7R7U - chains A and F of the 6 polymer chains in the assembly; structure by electron microscopy, 4.30 A resolution (low resolution: residue-level contacts below are approximate; hydrogen-bond / salt-bridge calls are withheld).

== Chain A (and F) ==
Protein: Transitional endoplasmic reticulum ATPase
Source organism: Homo sapiens
Notes: EC 3.6.4.6; chain F of this document is another copy of the same molecule, construct and numbering; everything in this record applies to it too
UniProtKB: P55072 (TERA_HUMAN); residue numbers follow UniProt; this construct covers 1-806
Chain sequence (806 residues; numbered 1 to 806; the number before each row is that of its first residue):
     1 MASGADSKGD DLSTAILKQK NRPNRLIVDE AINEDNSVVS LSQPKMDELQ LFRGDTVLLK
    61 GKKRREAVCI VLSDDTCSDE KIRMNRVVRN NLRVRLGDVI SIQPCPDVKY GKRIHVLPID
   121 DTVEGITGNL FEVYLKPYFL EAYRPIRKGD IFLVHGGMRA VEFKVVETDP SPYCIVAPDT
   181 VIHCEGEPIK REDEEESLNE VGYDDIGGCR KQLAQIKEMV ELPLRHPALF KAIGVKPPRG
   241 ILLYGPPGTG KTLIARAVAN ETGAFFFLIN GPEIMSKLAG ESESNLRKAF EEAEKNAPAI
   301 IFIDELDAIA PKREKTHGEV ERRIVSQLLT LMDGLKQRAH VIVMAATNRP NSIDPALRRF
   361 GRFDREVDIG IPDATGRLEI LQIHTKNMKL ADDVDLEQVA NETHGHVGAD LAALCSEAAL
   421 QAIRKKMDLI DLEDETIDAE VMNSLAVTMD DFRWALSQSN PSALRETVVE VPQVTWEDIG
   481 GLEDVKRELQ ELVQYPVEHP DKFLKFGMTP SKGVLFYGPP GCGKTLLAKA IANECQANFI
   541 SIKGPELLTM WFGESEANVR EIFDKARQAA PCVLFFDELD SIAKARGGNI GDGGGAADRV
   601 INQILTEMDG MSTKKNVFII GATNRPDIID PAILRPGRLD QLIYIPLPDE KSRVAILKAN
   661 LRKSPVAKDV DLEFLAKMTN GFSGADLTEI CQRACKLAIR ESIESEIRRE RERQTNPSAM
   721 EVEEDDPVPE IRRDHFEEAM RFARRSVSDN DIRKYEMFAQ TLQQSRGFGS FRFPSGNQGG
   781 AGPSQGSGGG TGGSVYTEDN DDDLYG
Not modelled in the structure: 1-198, 433-438, 589-598, 714-725, 765-806 (chain F: 1-198, 433-438, 589-595, 714-725, 765-806)
Differences from the reference sequence: engineered mutation His155 (Arg in P55072)
From the paper describing this entry:
  - mutagenesis - R155H/R635A, R635A: abolished catalytic activity
  - mutagenesis - R155H/R359A: decreased catalytic activity
  - disease-associated variants - R155H: increased catalytic activity
  - mutagenesis - R155H/R635A: unchanged catalytic activity

== Interface between chain A and chain F ==
Pairs across the interface (110):
  Pro247(A) - Arg359(F)
  Pro272(A) - Ser326(F)
  Pro272(A) - Leu329(F)
  Pro272(A) - Thr330(F)
  Glu273(A) - Thr330(F)
  Met275(A) - Arg322(F)
  Met275(A) - Arg323(F)
  Met275(A) - Ser326(F)
  Ser276(A) - Ser326(F)
  Ser276(A) - Gln327(F)
  Ser276(A) - Thr330(F)
  Lys277(A) - Arg323(F)
  Leu278(A) - Arg323(F)
  Ala279(A) - Arg323(F)
  Asp304(A) - Arg359(F)
  Glu305(A) - Arg359(F)
  Glu305(A) - Arg362(F)
  Lys315(A) - Arg313(F)
  Val320(A) - Arg322(F)
  Glu321(A) - Arg322(F)
  Asn387(A) - Lys231(F)
  Glu402(A) - Lys614(F)
  Ser416(A) - Ile233(F)
  Ser416(A) - Val235(F)
  Ser416(A) - Pro237(F)
  Ala419(A) - Ile233(F)
  Leu420(A) - Glu218(F)
  Leu420(A) - Leu222(F)
  Leu420(A) - Ile233(F)
  Ile423(A) - Leu229(F)
  Ile423(A) - Ile233(F)
  Arg424(A) - Glu218(F)
  Lys426(A) - His226(F)
  Ile430(A) - Arg225(F)
  Asp431(A) - Arg225(F)
  Val441(A) - Leu229(F)
  Met449(A) - Leu504(F)
  Arg453(A) - Pro500(F)
  Arg453(A) - Asp501(F)
  Arg453(A) - Leu504(F)
  Leu456(A) - Lys614(F)
  Ser457(A) - Lys614(F)
  Ser457(A) - Lys615(F)
  Gln458(A) - Lys615(F)
  Ser459(A) - Lys615(F)
  Asn460(A) - Arg567(F)
  Asn460(A) - Gln568(F)
  Asn460(A) - Lys615(F)
  Pro461(A) - Arg567(F)
  Ser462(A) - Phe360(F)
  Leu464(A) - Gly610(F)
  Arg465(A) - Arg560(F)
  Arg465(A) - Asp564(F)
  Arg465(A) - Arg567(F)
  Arg465(A) - Glu607(F)
  Arg465(A) - Gly610(F)
  Pro545(A) - Asn602(F)
  Pro545(A) - Thr606(F)
  Pro545(A) - Arg638(F)
  Glu546(A) - Thr606(F)
  Leu548(A) - Ala597(F)
  Leu548(A) - Asn602(F)
  Phe552(A) - Trp551(F)
  Phe552(A) - Asp598(F)
  Phe552(A) - Arg599(F)
  Gly553(A) - Arg599(F)
  Gly587(A) - Arg586(F)
  Gly588(A) - Arg586(F)
  Gly588(A) - Ala596(F)
  Ser664(A) - Phe506(F)
  Pro665(A) - Lys505(F)
  Pro665(A) - Phe506(F)
  Phe682(A) - Gln764(F)
  Ser683(A) - Gln764(F)
  Asp686(A) - Gln764(F)
  Cys691(A) - Met508(F)
  Gln692(A) - Met508(F)
  Cys695(A) - Phe506(F)
  Cys695(A) - Met508(F)
  Ile699(A) - Lys502(F)
  Ile699(A) - Lys505(F)
  Arg700(A) - Asp484(F)
  Arg700(A) - Arg487(F)
  Ser702(A) - Lys502(F)
  Ser702(A) - Lys505(F)
  Ile703(A) - Arg487(F)
  Ile703(A) - Tyr495(F)
  Ile703(A) - Lys502(F)
  Glu704(A) - Arg487(F)
  Glu706(A) - Lys502(F)
  Pro729(A) - Lys505(F)
  Ile731(A) - Phe506(F)
  Met740(A) - Leu762(F)
  Met740(A) - Gln763(F)
  Arg741(A) - Thr761(F)
  Arg741(A) - Leu762(F)
  Arg741(A) - Gln763(F)
  Phe742(A) - Leu762(F)
  Ala743(A) - Thr761(F)
  Ala743(A) - Leu762(F)
  Ala743(A) - Gln763(F)
  Ala743(A) - Gln764(F)
  Arg744(A) - Gln760(F)
  Arg744(A) - Thr761(F)
  Arg744(A) - Leu762(F)
  Arg744(A) - Gln763(F)
  Arg744(A) - Gln764(F)
  Arg745(A) - Gln763(F)
  Arg745(A) - Gln764(F)
  Ser746(A) - Gln764(F)
Other interface residues (no listed pair), chain A (81 interface residues in all): Asn270, His317, Cys415, Asp428, Leu429, Met442, Leu445, Thr549, Lys584, Ala585, Asn660, Ala685, Glu689, Lys696, Pro727, Val728
Other interface residues (no listed pair), chain F (68 interface residues in all): Ala232, Gly234, Glu283, His317, Glu319, Asp333, Glu488, Glu491, His499, Phe503, Phe563, Leu605, Asp609, Met611, Pro631, Pro636, Asp640

== In short ==
81 residues of chain A face 68 of chain F across their interface. The paper reports that R155H/R635A and R635A
of chain A abolish catalytic activity; R155H/R359A of chain A reduce catalytic activity.
Chain A and chain F are both Transitional endoplasmic reticulum ATPase (Homo sapiens); the structure, D1 and
D2 domain structure of the p97(R155H)-p47 complex, was determined by electron microscopy (same publication as
7L5W, 7L5X, 7R7S and 7R7T).
